PDB entry 5EJK | X-ray diffraction, 3.80 A resolution | chains A and G of the 16 polymer chains in the assembly

Chain A (and G):
Name: Gag-Pro-Pol polyprotein
Source organism: Rous sarcoma virus (strain Prague C)
Notes: EC 3.4.23.-, 2.7.7.49, 2.7.7.7, 3.1.26.4, 2.7.7.-, 3.1.-.-; chain G of this document is another copy of the same molecule, construct and numbering; everything in this record applies to it too
UniProt: P03354 (POL_RSVP); residues 1-270 here correspond to UniProt positions 1281-1550 (UniProt number = residue number + 1280)
Chain sequence (270 residues; numbered 1 to 270; the number before each row is that of its first residue):
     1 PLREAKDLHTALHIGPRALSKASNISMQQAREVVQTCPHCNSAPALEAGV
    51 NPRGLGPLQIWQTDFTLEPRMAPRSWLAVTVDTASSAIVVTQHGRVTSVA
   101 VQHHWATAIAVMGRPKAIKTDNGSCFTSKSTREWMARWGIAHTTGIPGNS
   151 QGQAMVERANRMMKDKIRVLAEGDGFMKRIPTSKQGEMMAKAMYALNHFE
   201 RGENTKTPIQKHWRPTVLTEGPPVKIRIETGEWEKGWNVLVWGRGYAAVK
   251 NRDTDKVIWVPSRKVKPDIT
Not modelled in the structure: 270 (chain G: 41-51, 146-153, 270)
Sequence notes: engineered mutation Ser23 (Cys1303 in P03354), Mse112 (Leu1392 in P03354), Mse135 (Leu1415 in P03354), Mse162 (Leu1442 in P03354), Mse163 (Leu1443 in P03354), Mse188 (Leu1468 in P03354), Mse189 (Leu1469 in P03354); conflict Lys166 (Arg1446 in P03354)
Modified / non-standard residues: Mse27, Mse71, Mse155, Mse177, Mse193 (selenomethionine; parent Met); Mse112, Mse135, Mse162, Mse163, Mse188, Mse189 (selenomethionine)
Bound ions: Zn2+: His9, His13, Cys37, Cys40
UniProt features mapped onto this chain:
  - DNA-binding region: Pro222 to Thr270 (Integrase-type)
  - region: Asp268 to Thr270 (Involved in homooctamerization)
  - binding site (Zn(2+)): His9, His13, Cys37, Cys40
  - binding site (Mg(2+)): Asp64, Asp121, Glu157
What the authors report for this chain:
  - catalytic residues: Asp64, Asp121, Glu157
  - binding site for RSV Integrase: Thr66, Arg158, Arg161, Lys164, Glu229
  - conformationally variable residues (order/disorder transition): Ser150
  - binding site for RSV Integrase: Arg17, Arg31, Ser124, Arg227, Glu229, Lys266
  - mutagenesis - F199K: abolished catalytic activity on concerted integration (citing earlier work)
  - binding site for the 22-nt DNA strand: Arg17, Arg244, Arg263
  - binding site for the 22-nt DNA strand: Arg31, Arg227, Trp259, Arg263
  - mutagenesis - R244A, R244C: decreased catalytic activity (citing earlier work)
  - contacts within the chain: Arg227-Trp233, Trp233-Lys266
  - mutagenesis - W233A, W233E: abolished binding to viral DNA LTR sequence (citing earlier work)
  - self-association interface (contacts with another copy of this molecule): Phe199
  - mutagenesis - C23S/L112M/L135M/L162M/L163M/L188M/L189M: unchanged catalytic activity

Chain A / chain G interface:
Contacting residue pairs - 29 pairs, chain A then chain G:
  Pro38(A) - Lys235(G)
  Pro38(A) - Ile269(G)  hydrophobic
  Asn41(A) - Lys225(G)  hydrogen bond
  Asn41(A) - Lys235(G)
  Asn41(A) - Ile269(G)
  Ala43(A) - Lys266(G)
  Ala43(A) - Pro267(G)
  Ala45(A) - Val265(G)
  Ala45(A) - Lys266(G)
  Ala45(A) - Pro267(G)
  Leu46(A) - Trp233(G)  hydrophobic
  Leu46(A) - Ser262(G)
  Leu46(A) - Arg263(G)
  Leu46(A) - Val265(G)
  Leu46(A) - Lys266(G)
  Glu47(A) - Trp242(G)  hydrogen bond
  Glu47(A) - Ser262(G)
  Glu47(A) - Arg263(G)
  Gly49(A) - Arg244(G)
  Lys129(A) - Ala154(G)
  Arg132(A) - Pro52(G)
  Arg132(A) - Mse155(G)
  Ile146(A) - Tyr246(G)
  Ile146(A) - Trp259(G)
  Ile146(A) - Pro261(G)
  Asn149(A) - Pro261(G)
  Asn149(A) - Lys264(G)  hydrogen bond
  Gln151(A) - Lys264(G)
  Glu229(A) - Arg244(G)  salt bridge
Interface residues without a listed pair, chain A (17 interface residues in all): His39, Ser42, Pro44, Thr144
Interface residues without a listed pair, chain G (20 interface residues in all): Arg53, Val260

Summary:
The interface between chain A and chain G involves 17 residues on one side and 20 on the other, with 3
hydrogen bonds and 1 salt bridge. Polar contacts include Glu229(A)-Arg244(G), Asn41(A)-Lys225(G) and
Glu47(A)-Trp242(G). The paper reports catalytic residues Asp64(A), Asp121(A) and Glu157(A); R244A and R244C of
chain A reduce catalytic activity; 6 substitutions were tested in all.
Both chains are Gag-Pro-Pol polyprotein (Rous sarcoma virus (strain Prague C)). Entry 5EJK (Crystal structure
of the Rous sarcoma virus intasome) was determined by X-ray diffraction.
